PDB entry 8RAP | electron microscopy, 4.30 A resolution (low resolution: residue-level contacts below are approximate; hydrogen-bond / salt-bridge calls are withheld) | chains A and F of the 19 polymer chains in the assembly

Chain A:
Name: DNA-directed RNA polymerase II subunit RPB1
From: Saccharomyces cerevisiae
Notes: EC 2.7.7.6
Reference sequence: P04050 (RPB1_YEAST); residue numbers follow UniProt; this construct covers 1-1733
Sequence (1733 residues; each row starts with the number of its first residue):
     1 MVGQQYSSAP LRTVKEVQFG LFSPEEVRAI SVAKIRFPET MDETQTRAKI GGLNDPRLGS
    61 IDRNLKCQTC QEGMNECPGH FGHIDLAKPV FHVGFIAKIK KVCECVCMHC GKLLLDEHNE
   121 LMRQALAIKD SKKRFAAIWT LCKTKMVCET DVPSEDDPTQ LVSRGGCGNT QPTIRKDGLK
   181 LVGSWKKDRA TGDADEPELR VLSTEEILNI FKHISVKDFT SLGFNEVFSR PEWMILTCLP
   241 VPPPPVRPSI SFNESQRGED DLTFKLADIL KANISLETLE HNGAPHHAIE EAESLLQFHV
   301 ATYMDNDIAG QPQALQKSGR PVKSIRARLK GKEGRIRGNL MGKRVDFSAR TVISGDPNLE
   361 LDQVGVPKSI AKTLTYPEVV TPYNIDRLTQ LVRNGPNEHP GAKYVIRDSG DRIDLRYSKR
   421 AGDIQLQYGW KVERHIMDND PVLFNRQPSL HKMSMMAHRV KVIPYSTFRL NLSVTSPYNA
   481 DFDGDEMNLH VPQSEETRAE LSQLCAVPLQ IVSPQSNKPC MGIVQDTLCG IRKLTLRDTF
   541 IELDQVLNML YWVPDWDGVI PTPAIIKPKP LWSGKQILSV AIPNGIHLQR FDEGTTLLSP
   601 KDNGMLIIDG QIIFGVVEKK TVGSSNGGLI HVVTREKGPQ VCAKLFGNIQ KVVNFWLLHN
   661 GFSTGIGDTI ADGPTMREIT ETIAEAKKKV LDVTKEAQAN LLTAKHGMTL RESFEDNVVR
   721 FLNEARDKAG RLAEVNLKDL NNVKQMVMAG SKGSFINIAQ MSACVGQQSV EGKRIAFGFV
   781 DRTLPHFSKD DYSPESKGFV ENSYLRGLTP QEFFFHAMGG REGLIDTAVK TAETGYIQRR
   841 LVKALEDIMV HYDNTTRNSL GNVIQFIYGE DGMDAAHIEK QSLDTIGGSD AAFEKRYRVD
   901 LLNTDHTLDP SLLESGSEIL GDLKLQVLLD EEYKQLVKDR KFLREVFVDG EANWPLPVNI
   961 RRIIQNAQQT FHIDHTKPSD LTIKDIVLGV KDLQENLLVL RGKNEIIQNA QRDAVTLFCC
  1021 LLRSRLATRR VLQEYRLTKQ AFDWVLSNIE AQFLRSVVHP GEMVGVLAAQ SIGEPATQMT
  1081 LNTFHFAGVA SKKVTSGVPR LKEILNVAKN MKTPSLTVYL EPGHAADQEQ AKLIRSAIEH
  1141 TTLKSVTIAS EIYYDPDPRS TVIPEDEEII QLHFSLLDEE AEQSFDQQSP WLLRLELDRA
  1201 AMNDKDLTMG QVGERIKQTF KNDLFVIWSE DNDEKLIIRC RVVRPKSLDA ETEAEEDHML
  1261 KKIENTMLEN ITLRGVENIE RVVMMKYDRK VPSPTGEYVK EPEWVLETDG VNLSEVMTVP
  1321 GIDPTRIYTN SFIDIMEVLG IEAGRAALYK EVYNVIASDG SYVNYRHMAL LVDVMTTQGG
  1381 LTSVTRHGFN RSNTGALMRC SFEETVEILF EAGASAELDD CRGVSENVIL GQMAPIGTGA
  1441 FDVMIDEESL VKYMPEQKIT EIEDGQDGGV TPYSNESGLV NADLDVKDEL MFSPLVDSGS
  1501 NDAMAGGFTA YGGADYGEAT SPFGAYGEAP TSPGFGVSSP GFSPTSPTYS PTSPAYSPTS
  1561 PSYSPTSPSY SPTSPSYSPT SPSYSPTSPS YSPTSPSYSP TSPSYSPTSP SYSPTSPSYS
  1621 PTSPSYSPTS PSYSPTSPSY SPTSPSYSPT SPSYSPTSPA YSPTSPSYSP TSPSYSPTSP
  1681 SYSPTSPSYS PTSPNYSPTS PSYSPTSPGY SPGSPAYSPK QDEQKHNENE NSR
Unresolved in the structure: 1-3, 186-196, 253-256, 1080-1092, 1176-1186, 1245-1256, 1455-1733
Metal / ion sites: Zn2+ site 1: Cys-67, Cys-77; Zn2+ site 2: Cys-107, Cys-110, Cys-167; Mg2+: Asp-483 (shared with 1 residue of chain P)
Curated features (UniProtKB/Swiss-Prot):
  - region: Pro-248 to Asp-260 (Lid loop), Asn-306 to Lys-323 (Rudder loop), Pro-810 to Glu-822 (Bridging helix)
  - binding site (Zn(2+)): Cys-67, Cys-70, Cys-77, His-80, Cys-107, Cys-110, Cys-148, Cys-167
  - binding site (Mg(2+)): Asp-481, Asp-483, Asp-485
  - modified residue: Thr-1471 (Phosphothreonine)
  - cross-link (Glycyl lysine isopeptide (Lys-Gly)): Lys-695 (interchain with G-Cter in ubiquitin), Lys-1246 (interchain with G-Cter in ubiquitin), Lys-1350 (interchain with G-Cter in ubiquitin)
  - natural variant: Ser-1653 to Pro-1659 (deletion: In strain: A364A)
  - mutagenesis: Lys-1246 (K1246R: Impairs ubiquitination during transcription stress)

Chain F:
Name: DNA-directed RNA polymerases I, II, and III subunit RPABC2
From: Saccharomyces cerevisiae
Reference sequence: P20435 (RPAB2_YEAST); numbering as in UniProt (aligned over 1-155)
Sequence (155 residues; each row starts with the number of its first residue):
     1 MSDYEEAFND GNENFEDFDV EHFSDEETYE EKPQFKDGET TDANGKTIVT GGNGPEDFQQ
    61 HEQIRRKTLK EKAIPKDQRA TTPYMTKYER ARILGTRALQ ISMNAPVFVD LEGETDPLRI
   121 AMKELAEKKI PLVIRRYLPD GSFEDWSVEE LIVDL
Unresolved in the structure: 1-70
Curated features (UniProtKB/Swiss-Prot):
  - region: Leu-111 to Leu-132 (Leucine-zipper)
  - modified residue: Ser-24 (Phosphoserine)

Interface between chain A and chain F:
Residue-residue contacts - 77 pairs, chain A then chain F:
  Val-379(A) with Ser-102(F)
  Thr-381(A) with Ser-102(F); Asn-104(F)
  Pro-382(A) with Asn-104(F)
  Tyr-383(A) with Val-107(F); Leu-111(F); Thr-115(F)
  Gly-429(A) with Asn-104(F)
  Glu-495(A) with Leu-99(F); Ser-102(F)
  Glu-496(A) with Gly-95(F); Thr-96(F); Leu-99(F)
  Ala-499(A) with Gly-95(F)
  Glu-500(A) with Ala-91(F); Arg-92(F)
  Gln-503(A) with Arg-90(F); Ala-91(F); Leu-94(F); Met-122(F)
  Leu-504(A) with Tyr-88(F); Ala-91(F)
  His-851(A) with Pro-139(F)
  Tyr-852(A) with Thr-81(F); Glu-89(F); Arg-136(F); Tyr-137(F)
  Asp-853(A) with Leu-138(F); Pro-139(F)
  Arg-857(A) with Pro-139(F)
  Arg-1001(A) with Ala-80(F); Pro-83(F); Tyr-84(F)
  Lys-1003(A) with Gln-78(F)
  Glu-1050(A) with Tyr-84(F)
  Leu-1054(A) with Tyr-84(F)
  Arg-1055(A) with Asp-154(F)
  His-1059(A) with Thr-86(F); Lys-87(F)
  Pro-1060(A) with Thr-86(F); Tyr-88(F)
  Glu-1062(A) with Tyr-88(F)
  Met-1433(A) with Arg-92(F)
  Gly-1437(A) with Tyr-88(F)
  Thr-1438(A) with Tyr-88(F); Arg-92(F)
  Ala-1440(A) with Tyr-137(F)
  Phe-1441(A) with Glu-89(F); Arg-92(F); Ile-134(F); Arg-135(F); Tyr-137(F)
  Asp-1442(A) with Val-133(F); Ile-134(F); Arg-135(F); Tyr-137(F)
  Val-1443(A) with Arg-92(F); Val-133(F)
  Met-1444(A) with Leu-132(F); Val-133(F); Arg-135(F); Tyr-137(F)
  Ile-1445(A) with Leu-132(F); Val-133(F)
  Asp-1446(A) with Pro-131(F); Leu-132(F); Val-133(F)
  Ser-1449(A) with Pro-131(F)
  Leu-1450(A) with Phe-108(F)
  Tyr-1453(A) with Phe-108(F); Lys-128(F); Lys-129(F); Ile-130(F); Pro-131(F); Glu-149(F)
  Met-1454(A) with Pro-106(F); Phe-108(F)
Other interface residues (no listed pair), chain A (41 interface residues in all): Val-380, Tyr-428, Ser-502, Gly-1061
Other interface residues (no listed pair), chain F (48 interface residues in all): Thr-82, Ala-98, Gln-100, Ile-101, Met-103, Ala-105, Glu-114, Pro-117, Leu-118, Ser-147

Summary:
41 residues of chain A and 48 residues of chain F are in contact. Cys-67(A) and Cys-77(A) coordinate Zn2+ site
1. UniProt lists 8 Zn2+-binding residues, 3 Mg2+-binding residues and one mutagenesis site on chain A.
Chain A is DNA-directed RNA polymerase II subunit RPB1 and chain F is DNA-directed RNA polymerases I, II, and
III subunit RPABC2, both from Saccharomyces cerevisiae; the structure, Structure of Sen1-ADP.BeF3 bound RNA
Polymerase II pre-termination complex, was determined by electron microscopy, deposited together with 8RAM,
8RAN and 8RAO.
